8YMR - chains A and C of the 3 polymer chains in the assembly; structure by electron microscopy, 3.09 A resolution.

[Chain A (and C)]
Molecule: Broad-range thermal receptor 1
From: Scolopendra mutilans
Notes: chain C of this document is another copy of the same molecule, construct and numbering; everything in this record applies to it too
Amino-acid sequence (431 residues; row label = number of the first residue in the row):
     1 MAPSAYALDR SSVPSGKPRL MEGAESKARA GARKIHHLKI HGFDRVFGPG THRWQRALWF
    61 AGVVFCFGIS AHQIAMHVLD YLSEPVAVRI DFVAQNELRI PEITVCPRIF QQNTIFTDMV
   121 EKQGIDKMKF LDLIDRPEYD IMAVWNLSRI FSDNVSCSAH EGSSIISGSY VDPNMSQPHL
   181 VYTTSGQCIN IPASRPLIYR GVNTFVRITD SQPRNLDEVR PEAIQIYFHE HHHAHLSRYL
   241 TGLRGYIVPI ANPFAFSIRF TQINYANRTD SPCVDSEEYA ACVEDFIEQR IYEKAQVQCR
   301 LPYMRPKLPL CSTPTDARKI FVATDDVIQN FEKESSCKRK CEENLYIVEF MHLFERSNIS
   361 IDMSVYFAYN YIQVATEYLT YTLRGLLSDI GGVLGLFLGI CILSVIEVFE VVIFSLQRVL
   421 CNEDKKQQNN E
Not modelled in the structure: 1-52, 415-431
Cystine bridges: Cys106-Cys188, Cys273-Cys341, Cys282-Cys337, Cys299-Cys311

[Interface between chain A and chain C]
Contacting residue pairs (67; chain A residue first):
  Arg53(A) with Ile413(C); Phe414(C), hydrogen bond (side chain-backbone)
  Gln55(A) with Glu410(C)
  Leu58(A) with Glu410(C)
  Gly62(A) with Ile406(C)
  Val63(A) with Leu403(C), hydrophobic
  Cys66(A) with Ile402(C)
  Gln73(A) with Leu387(C)
  Met76(A) with Arg384(C), hydrogen bond (backbone-side chain)
  His77(A) with Arg384(C); Ser388(C), hydrogen bond
  Asp80(A) with Arg384(C), salt bridge
  Val88(A) with Arg89(C); Ile90(C)
  Ile90(A) with Ile90(C), hydrophobic
  Gln111(A) with Ile165(C), hydrogen bond (side chain-backbone); Ile166(C)
  Met128(A) with Ile166(C); Ser167(C)
  Leu243(A) with Ile165(C), hydrophobic; Gly201(C); Val202(C), hydrogen bond (backbone-backbone)
  Arg244(A) with Val202(C)
  Gly245(A) with Val202(C)
  Tyr246(A) with Val202(C); Ala368(C), hydrophobic
  Ile247(A) with Asn203(C); Phe354(C), hydrophobic
  Pro249(A) with Phe354(C), hydrophobic
  Arg259(A) with Arg259(C)
  Thr261(A) with Phe92(C)
  Ile263(A) with Phe92(C), hydrophobic
  Phe321(A) with Ile165(C), hydrophobic; Ile166(C), hydrophobic
  Val322(A) with Ile166(C), hydrophobic
  Asp325(A) with Ile166(C)
  Gln329(A) with Ser163(C); Tyr170(C), hydrogen bond
  Lys333(A) with Asn96(C)
  Glu343(A) with Tyr371(C), hydrogen bond
  Leu345(A) with Phe92(C), hydrophobic; Tyr369(C); Tyr371(C), hydrophobic
  Ile347(A) with Arg259(C); Tyr369(C)
  Glu349(A) with Arg259(C), salt bridge
  Phe350(A) with Phe350(C); Met351(C), hydrophobic; His352(C)
  His352(A) with His352(C)
  Gln373(A) with Gln373(C)
  Asp389(A) with Ser388(C)
  Gly392(A) with Ser388(C); Gly391(C); Gly392(C)
  Val393(A) with Ser388(C)
  Gly395(A) with Cys401(C)
  Leu396(A) with Leu387(C); Ile390(C), hydrophobic; Gly391(C); Leu394(C), hydrophobic; Cys401(C); Ile402(C), hydrogen bond (backbone-backbone)
  Phe397(A) with Ile402(C), hydrophobic
  Leu398(A) with Cys401(C), hydrogen bond (backbone-side chain); Leu403(C)
  Gly399(A) with Cys401(C)
Also at the interface, not in a pair above, chain A (50 interface residues in all): Trp59, Ala87, Ile109, Gln112, Thr184, Gln225, Phe254
Also at the interface, not in a pair above, chain C (43 interface residues in all): Val88, Ser164, Gly168, Ser169, Arg200, Glu349, Tyr378, Ile400

[Summary]
The interface between chain A and chain C involves 50 residues on one side and 43 on the other; the contacts
include 9 hydrogen bonds and 2 salt bridges. Polar contacts include Asp80(A)-Arg384(C), Glu349(A)-Arg259(C)
and Arg53(A)-Phe414(C).
Both chains are Broad-range thermal receptor 1 (Scolopendra mutilans). Entry 8YMR (The structure of BRTNaC1 at
high pH) was determined by electron microscopy, deposited together with 8YMS, 8YMT, 8YMU, 8YMW and 8YMX.
